PDB entry 8U0J | electron microscopy, 3.10 A resolution | chains A and F of the 4 polymer chains in the assembly

Chain A:
Molecule: DdmE
From: Vibrio cholerae
UniProt: A0A0H6MQD2 (A0A0H6MQD2_VIBCL); residues 11-687 here = UniProt positions 11-687
Chain sequence (677 residues; numbered 11 to 687; the number before each row is that of its first residue):
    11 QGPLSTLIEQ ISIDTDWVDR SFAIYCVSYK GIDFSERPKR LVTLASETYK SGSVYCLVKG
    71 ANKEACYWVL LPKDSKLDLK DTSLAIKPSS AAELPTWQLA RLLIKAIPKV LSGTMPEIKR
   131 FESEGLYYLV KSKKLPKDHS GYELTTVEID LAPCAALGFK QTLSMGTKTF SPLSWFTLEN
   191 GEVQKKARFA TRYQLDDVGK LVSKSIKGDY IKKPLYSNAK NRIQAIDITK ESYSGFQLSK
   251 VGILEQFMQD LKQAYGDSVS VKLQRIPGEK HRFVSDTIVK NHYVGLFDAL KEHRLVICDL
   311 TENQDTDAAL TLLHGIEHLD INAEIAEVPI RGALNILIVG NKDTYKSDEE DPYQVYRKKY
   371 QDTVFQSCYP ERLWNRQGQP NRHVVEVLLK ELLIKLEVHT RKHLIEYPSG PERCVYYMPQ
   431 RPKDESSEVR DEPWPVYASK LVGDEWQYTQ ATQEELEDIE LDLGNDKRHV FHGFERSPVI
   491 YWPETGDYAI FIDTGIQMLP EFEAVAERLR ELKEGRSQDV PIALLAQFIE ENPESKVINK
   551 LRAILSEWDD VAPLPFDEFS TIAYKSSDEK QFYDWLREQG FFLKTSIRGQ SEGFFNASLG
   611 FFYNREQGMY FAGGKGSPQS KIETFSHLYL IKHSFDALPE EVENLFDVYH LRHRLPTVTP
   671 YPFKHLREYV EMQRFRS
Unresolved in the structure: 22-129

Chain F:
Molecule: 11-nt DNA strand
Sequence (11 nucleotides; numbered 1 to 11; the number before each row is that of its first residue):
     1 ATCCTATAGG A

Interface between chain A and chain F:
Contacting residue pairs (18; chain A residue first):
  Glu241(A) with DG10(F), phosphate contact
  Ala573(A) with DG10(F), phosphate contact
  Tyr574(A) with DG9(F), sugar contact; DG10(F), hydrogen bond to the phosphate
  Lys575(A) with DG9(F), hydrogen bond to the base
  Lys594(A) with DG10(F), salt bridge to the phosphate
  Ser596(A) with DG9(F), hydrogen bond to the phosphate
  Ile597(A) with DG9(F), hydrogen bond to the phosphate
  Arg598(A) with DA8(F), sugar contact; DG9(F), hydrogen bond to the phosphate; DG10(F), hydrogen bond to the base
  Gly599(A) with DA8(F), phosphate contact
  Gln600(A) with DT7(F), phosphate contact; DA8(F), hydrogen bond to the phosphate
  Ser627(A) with DA8(F), base contact; DG9(F), hydrogen bond to the base
  Ser630(A) with DG10(F), base contact; DA11(F), hydrogen bond to the base
Interface residues without a listed pair, chain A (17 interface residues in all): Thr239, Thr287, Thr595, Ser601, Gln629
Interface residues without a listed pair, chain F (6 interface residues in all): DA6

In short:
The interface between chain A and chain F involves 17 residues on one side and 6 on the other, with 9 hydrogen
bonds and 1 salt bridge. Polar contacts include Lys575(A)-DG9(F), Arg598(A)-DG10(F) and Ser627(A)-DG9(F).
Chain A is DdmE (Vibrio cholerae) and chain F is an 11-nt DNA strand; the structure, DdmE in complex with
guide and target DNA, was determined by electron microscopy together with 8U0U, 8U0W, 8U3K and 9BQV from the
same study.
